9FB5 - chains A and F of the 7 polymer chains in the assembly; structure by electron microscopy, 3.00 A resolution.

== Chain A (and F) ==
Name: Large T antigen
Organism: Betapolyomavirus macacae
Notes: EC 3.6.4.-; chain F of this document is another copy of the same molecule, construct and numbering; everything in this record applies to it too
UniProtKB: P03070 (LT_SV40); numbering as in UniProt (aligned over 266-627)
Amino-acid sequence (362 residues; numbered 266 to 627; the number before each row is that of its first residue):
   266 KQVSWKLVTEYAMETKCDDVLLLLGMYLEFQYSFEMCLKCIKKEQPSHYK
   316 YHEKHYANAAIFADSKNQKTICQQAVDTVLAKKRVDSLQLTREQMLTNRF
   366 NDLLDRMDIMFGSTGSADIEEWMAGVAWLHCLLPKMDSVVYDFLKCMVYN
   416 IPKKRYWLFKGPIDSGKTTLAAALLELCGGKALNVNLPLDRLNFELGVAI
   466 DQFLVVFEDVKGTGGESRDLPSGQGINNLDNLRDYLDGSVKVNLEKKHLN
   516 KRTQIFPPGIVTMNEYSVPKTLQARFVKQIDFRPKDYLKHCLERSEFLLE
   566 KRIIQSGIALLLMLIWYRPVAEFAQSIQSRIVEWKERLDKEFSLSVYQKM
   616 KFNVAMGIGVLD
Small-molecule neighbours: ATP (adenosine-5'-triphosphate): W393, P427, I428, D429, S430, G431, K432, T433, T434, N529, R548, P549, K550, D551, L553, K554, L557

== Chain A / chain F interface ==
Contacting residue pairs (33; chain A residue first):
  Q267(A) with K331(F), hydrogen bond
  W270(A) with K331(F)
  K271(A) with D329(F), salt bridge
  Q339(A) with S330(F), hydrogen bond (side chain-backbone); K331(F); N332(F), hydrogen bond (side chain-backbone); Q333(F), hydrogen bond
  D342(A) with L289(F); K334(F), salt bridge
  T343(A) with L293(F)
  L345(A) with L286(F), hydrophobic
  A346(A) with L286(F); G290(F)
  R349(A) with D284(F), salt bridge; L287(F)
  V350(A) with G290(F); M291(F); E294(F)
  L353(A) with L287(F), hydrophobic
  Q354(A) with M291(F); K304(F), hydrogen bond; Q310(F); S312(F)
  I416(A) with E565(F)
  P417(A) with R567(F)
  K418(A) with R567(F)
  K419(A) with E565(F)
  D455(A) with H513(F), salt bridge
  R456(A) with H513(F), hydrogen bond
  D502(A) with R567(F), salt bridge
  N515(A) with D284(F), hydrogen bond
  K516(A) with D284(F)
  A539(A) with R567(F), hydrogen bond (backbone-side chain)
Also at the interface, not in a pair above, chain A (23 interface residues in all): R498
Also at the interface, not in a pair above, chain F (21 interface residues in all): E473

== In short ==
23 residues of chain A face 21 of chain F across their interface, with 8 hydrogen bonds and 5 salt bridges.
Among the polar pairs are K271(A)-D329(F), D342(A)-K334(F) and R349(A)-D284(F). Chain A binds ATP.
Chain A and chain F are both Large T antigen (Betapolyomavirus macacae); the structure, Active SV40 LTAg
complex with DNA (3D variability component_002, frame_000), was determined by electron microscopy, deposited
together with 9EVH, 9EVP, 9F3T, 9F3U, 9F5I, 9F73 and 14 further entries.
